PDB entry 2NR0 | X-ray diffraction, 3.90 A resolution | chains F and B of the 4 polymer chains in the assembly

[Chain F]
Molecule: leucyl tRNA
Sequence (87 nucleotides; each row starts with the number of its first residue; note: 2 numbers in that range are skipped by the numbering (no residue carries them; nothing is unmodelled there); a row labelled like 45A-45K holds insertion residues (45A, then the next letters in order)):
     1 GCCGAGGUGGUGGAAUUGGU
   20A A
    21 GACACGCUACCUUGAGGUGGUAGU
45A-45K GCCCAAUAGGG
   46L C
    47 UUACGGGUUCAAGUCCCGUCCUCGGUACCA
Not modelled in the structure: 1-2, 45E-45K, 71-76

[Chain B]
Molecule: tRNA pseudouridine synthase A
From: Escherichia coli K12
Notes: EC 5.4.99.12
UniProt: P07649 (TRUA_ECOLI); numbering as in UniProt (aligned over 7-270)
Chain sequence (270 residues; numbered 1 to 270; the number before each row is that of its first residue):
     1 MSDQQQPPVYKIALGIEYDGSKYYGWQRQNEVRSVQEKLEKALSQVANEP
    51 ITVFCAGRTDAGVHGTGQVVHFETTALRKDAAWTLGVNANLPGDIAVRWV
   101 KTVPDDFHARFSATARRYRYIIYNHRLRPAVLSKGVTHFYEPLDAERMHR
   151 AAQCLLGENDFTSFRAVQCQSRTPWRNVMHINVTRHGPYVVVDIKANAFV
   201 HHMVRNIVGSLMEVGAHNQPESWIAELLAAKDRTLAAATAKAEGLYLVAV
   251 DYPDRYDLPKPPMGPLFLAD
Not modelled in the structure: 1-6
Swiss-Prot annotation at these positions:
  - region: Phe107 to Phe111 (RNA binding), Gln168 to Arg172 (Interaction with tRNA)
  - active site: Asp60 (Nucleophile)
  - binding site (substrate): Tyr118
  - site (Interaction with tRNA): Arg58, Arg78, Arg110, Arg126, Phe139
  - mutagenesis: Arg58 (R58A: Loss of activity)
From the paper describing this entry:
  - catalytic residues: Asp60
  - binding site for leucyl tRNA (chain F): Arg58, Gln170
  - binding site for leucyl tRNA: Arg110, Arg172
  - binding site for leucyl tRNA: Gln168
  - catalytic residues: Arg58 (from molecular simulation)
  - mutagenesis - R58A: abolished catalytic activity
  - mutagenesis - R58A: unchanged stability
  - mutagenesis - D60A: increased binding to tRNA

[How chain F and chain B interact]
Contacting residue pairs - 43 pairs, chain F then chain B:
  U16(F) with Arg126(B), hydrogen bond to the base; His138(B), base contact; Tyr140(B), stacking on the base
  U17(F) with Arg126(B), hydrogen bond to the base
  C23(F) with Arg233(B), sugar contact; Ala238(B), sugar contact; Thr239(B), hydrogen bond to the phosphate
  A24(F) with Val167(B), phosphate contact; His202(B), salt bridge to the phosphate; Thr239(B), hydrogen bond to the phosphate
  C25(F) with Val167(B), phosphate contact; Gln168(B), phosphate contact
  C31(F) with Arg28(B), sugar contact
  U33(F) with Arg58(B), hydrogen bond to the base; Arg110(B), hydrogen bond to the base
  G34(F) with Arg110(B), hydrogen bond to the sugar; Phe111(B), sugar contact
  A35(F) with Phe111(B), phosphate contact
  G36(F) with Arg172(B), hydrogen bond to the phosphate
  G37(F) with Ser171(B), hydrogen bond to the phosphate; Arg172(B), salt bridge to the phosphate
  U38(F) with Gln170(B), hydrogen bond to the phosphate; Ser171(B), hydrogen bond to the phosphate
  G39(F) with Gln27(B), base contact; Gly57(B), phosphate contact; Arg58(B), salt bridge to the phosphate; Asp60(B), hydrogen bond to the sugar; Arg110(B), phosphate contact; Tyr118(B), hydrogen bond to the base; Gln168(B), hydrogen bond to the phosphate; His201(B), hydrogen bond to the sugar; His202(B), base contact; Val204(B), base contact; Arg205(B), base contact; Leu245(B), base contact
  G40(F) with Gln27(B), hydrogen bond to the sugar; Gln29(B), base contact; Asp60(B), phosphate contact; His201(B), salt bridge to the phosphate
  U41(F) with Tyr24(B), sugar contact; Gln29(B), sugar contact; Ala61(B), hydrogen bond to the phosphate
  A42(F) with Tyr24(B), phosphate contact
Also at the interface, not in a pair above, chain F (17 interface residues in all): C30
Also at the interface, not in a pair above, chain B (30 interface residues in all): Asn30, Val32, Cys169

[In short]
Chain F and chain B form an interface of 17 and 30 residues respectively; the contacts include 17 hydrogen
bonds, 4 salt bridges and 1 aromatic stacking contact. Polar pairs include U16(F)-Arg126(B), U17(F)-Arg126(B)
and U33(F)-Arg58(B). From the paper: catalytic residues Asp60(B) and Arg58(B); R58A of chain B abolishes
catalytic activity.
Chain F is leucyl tRNA and chain B is tRNA pseudouridine synthase A (Escherichia coli K12); the structure,
Crystal structure of pseudoudirinde synthase TruA in complex with leucyl tRNA, was determined by X-ray
diffraction together with 2NQP and 2NRE from the same study.
